PDB entry 2YAX | X-ray diffraction, 1.80 A resolution | chains B and E of the 6 polymer chains in the assembly

# Chain B
Protein: Sulfur oxygenase/reductase
From: Acidianus ambivalens
Notes: EC 1.13.11.55
Reference sequence: P29082 (SOR_ACIAM); numbering as in UniProt (aligned over 1-308)
Chain sequence (318 residues; numbered 1 to 318; the number before each row is that of its first residue):
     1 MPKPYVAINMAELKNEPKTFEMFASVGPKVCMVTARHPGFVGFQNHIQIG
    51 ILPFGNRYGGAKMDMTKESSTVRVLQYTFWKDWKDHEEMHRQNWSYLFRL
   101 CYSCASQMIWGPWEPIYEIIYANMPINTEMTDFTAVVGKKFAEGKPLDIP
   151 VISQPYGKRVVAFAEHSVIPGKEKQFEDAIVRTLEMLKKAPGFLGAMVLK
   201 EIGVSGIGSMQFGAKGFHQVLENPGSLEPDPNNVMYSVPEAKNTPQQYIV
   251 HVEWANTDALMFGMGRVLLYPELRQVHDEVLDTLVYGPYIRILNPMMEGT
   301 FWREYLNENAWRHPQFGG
Unresolved in the structure: 1, 309-318
Modified residues: C31 (s-mercaptocysteine; CSS); C101 (s-(2-amino-2-oxoethyl)-l-cysteine; YCM)
Differences from the reference sequence: expression tag (309-318)
Ion coordination: Fe ion: H86, H90, E114

# Chain E
Protein: Sulfur oxygenase/reductase
From: Acidianus ambivalens
Notes: EC 1.13.11.55
Reference sequence: P29082 (SOR_ACIAM); residues 1-308 here = UniProt positions 1-308
Chain sequence (318 residues; each row starts with the number of its first residue):
     1 MPKPYVAINMAELKNEPKTFEMFASVGPKVCMVTARHPGFVGFQNHIQIG
    51 ILPFGNRYGGAKMDMTKESSTVRVLQYTFWKDWKDHEEMHRQNWSYLFRL
   101 CYSCASQMIWGPWEPIYEIIYANMPINTEMTDFTAVVGKKFAEGKPLDIP
   151 VISQPYGKRVVAFAEHSVIPGKEKQFEDAIVRTLEMLKKAPGFLGAMVLK
   201 EIGVSGIGSMQFGAKGFHQVLENPGSLEPDPNNVMYSVPEAKNTPQQYIV
   251 HVEWANTDALMFGMGRVLLYPELRQVHDEVLDTLVYGPYIRILNPMMEGT
   301 FWREYLNENAWRHPQFGG
Unresolved in the structure: 1, 309-318
Modified residues: C31 (s-mercaptocysteine; CSS)
Differences from the reference sequence: expression tag (309-318)
Ion coordination: Fe ion: H86, H90, E114
What the authors report for this chain:
  - catalytic residues: C31 (proposed by the authors, not directly observed)
  - mutagenesis - R99A, F133A, F141A, S226A, S226L, S226T, M296V: increased catalytic activity
  - mutagenesis - M130A, H166A, H277A: unchanged catalytic activity
  - mutagenesis - M297A: decreased catalytic activity

# Chain B / chain E interface
Residue-residue contacts (49; chain B residue first):
  K29(B) - N56(E)  hydrogen bond
  C31(B) - L269(E)
  M32(B) - L268(E)  hydrophobic
  M32(B) - L269(E)
  M32(B) - R274(E)  hydrogen bond (backbone-side chain)
  A35(B) - L268(E)
  A35(B) - L269(E)
  A35(B) - P271(E)
  R36(B) - R274(E)
  H37(B) - P271(E)
  F40(B) - L269(E)
  F40(B) - P271(E)
  F43(B) - L269(E)  hydrophobic
  E129(B) - P191(E)
  E129(B) - G192(E)
  E129(B) - N256(E)  hydrogen bond
  E129(B) - A259(E)
  T131(B) - V151(E)
  T131(B) - I152(E)  hydrogen bond (backbone-backbone)
  T131(B) - G192(E)
  T131(B) - L194(E)
  T131(B) - A255(E)
  D132(B) - P191(E)
  D132(B) - G192(E)  hydrogen bond (side chain-backbone)
  F133(B) - F133(E)  hydrophobic
  F133(B) - I152(E)  hydrophobic
  T134(B) - F133(E)
  T134(B) - I149(E)
  T134(B) - P150(E)  hydrogen bond (side chain-backbone)
  T134(B) - V151(E)
  T134(B) - I152(E)
  A135(B) - I149(E)
  A135(B) - P150(E)
  G138(B) - P146(E)
  F141(B) - F141(E)  hydrophobic
  A142(B) - P146(E)  hydrophobic
  A142(B) - L147(E)  hydrophobic
  P155(B) - P191(E)  hydrophobic
  Y156(B) - D258(E)
  Y156(B) - F262(E)  hydrophobic
  K158(B) - N256(E)
  M297(B) - F262(E)  hydrophobic
  E298(B) - F262(E)
  T300(B) - P191(E)
  F301(B) - R266(E)
  F301(B) - L269(E)
  F301(B) - Y270(E)  hydrophobic
  E304(B) - K189(E)
  E304(B) - R266(E)  salt bridge
Interface residues without a listed pair, chain B (32 interface residues in all): A24, S25, P28, N127, M130, K139, M296
Interface residues without a listed pair, chain E (28 interface residues in all): G55, V137, F193, G263

# Overview
Chain B and chain E form an interface of 32 and 28 residues respectively; the contacts include 6 hydrogen
bonds and 1 salt bridge. Polar pairs include E304(B)-R266(E), K29(B)-N56(E) and M32(B)-R274(E). The paper
reports the catalytic residue C31(E); R99A, F133A and F141A of chain E, among others, increase catalytic
activity; 11 substitutions were tested in all.
Chain B is Sulfur oxygenase/reductase and chain E is Sulfur oxygenase/reductase, both from Acidianus
ambivalens; the structure, Iodoacetamide inhibited sulfur oxygenase reductase, was determined by X-ray
diffraction (same publication as 2YAV and 2YAW).
